PDB entry 3DHX | X-ray diffraction, 2.10 A resolution | chains A and B

== Chain A (and B) ==
Protein: Methionine import ATP-binding protein metN
Source organism: Escherichia coli
Notes: EC 3.6.3.-; fragment: C2 domain: Residues 246-343; chain B of this document is another copy of the same molecule, construct and numbering; everything in this record applies to it too
Reference sequence: P30750 (METN_ECOLI); residues 1-98 here correspond to UniProt positions 246-343 (UniProt number = residue number + 245)
Chain sequence (106 residues; numbered 1 to 106; the number before each row is that of its first residue):
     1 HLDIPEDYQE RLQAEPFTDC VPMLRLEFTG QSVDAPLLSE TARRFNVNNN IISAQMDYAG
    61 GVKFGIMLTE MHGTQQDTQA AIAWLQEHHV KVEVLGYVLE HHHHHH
Not modelled in the structure: 1, 101-106
Sequence notes: expression tag (99-106)
Curated features (UniProtKB/Swiss-Prot):
  - binding site (L-methionine): V33 to L38, N50, I51

== Interface between chain A and chain B ==
Residue-residue contacts - 57 pairs, chain A then chain B:
  P5(A) with Y58(B), hydrophobic
  D7(A) with Y58(B), hydrogen bond; G61(B)
  Y8(A) with V33(B); Y58(B)
  V33(A) with Y8(B); N50(B); I51(B); I52(B), hydrophobic; E70(B)
  D34(A) with N50(B)
  P36(A) with N48(B); N50(B)
  S39(A) with A42(B); N48(B); N49(B), hydrogen bond (side chain-backbone)
  A42(A) with S39(B); R43(B), hydrogen bond (backbone-side chain)
  R43(A) with A42(B), hydrogen bond (side chain-backbone); R43(B); N46(B); V47(B), hydrogen bond (side chain-backbone); N48(B), hydrogen bond
  N46(A) with R43(B)
  V47(A) with R43(B), hydrogen bond (backbone-side chain)
  N48(A) with P36(B); S39(B); R43(B), hydrogen bond
  N49(A) with S39(B), hydrogen bond (backbone-side chain)
  N50(A) with V33(B); D34(B); P36(B)
  I51(A) with V33(B); M56(B), hydrophobic; K63(B), hydrogen bond (backbone-side chain); M67(B), hydrophobic
  I52(A) with V33(B), hydrophobic; Y58(B)
  S53(A) with M56(B)
  A54(A) with A54(B); Q55(B); M56(B), hydrogen bond (backbone-backbone)
  Q55(A) with A54(B); Q55(B), hydrogen bond; M56(B); D57(B)
  M56(A) with S53(B); A54(B), hydrogen bond (backbone-backbone); Q55(B), hydrogen bond (backbone-side chain)
  D57(A) with Q55(B), hydrogen bond
  Y58(A) with P5(B), hydrophobic; D7(B), hydrogen bond; Y8(B); I52(B)
  K63(A) with I51(B), hydrogen bond (side chain-backbone); I52(B)
  E70(A) with V33(B)
Also at the interface, not in a pair above, chain A (28 interface residues in all): A35, L38, E40, M67
Also at the interface, not in a pair above, chain B (29 interface residues in all): A35, L38, E40

== Summary ==
Chain A and chain B form an interface of 28 and 29 residues respectively; the contacts include 17 hydrogen
bonds. Polar contacts include D7(A)-Y58(B), S39(A)-N49(B) and A42(A)-R43(B). Curated annotation (UniProt)
lists 8 L-methionine-binding residues on chain A.
Both chains are Methionine import ATP-binding protein metN (Escherichia coli). Entry 3DHX (Crystal structure
of isolated C2 domain of the methionine uptake transporter) was determined by X-ray diffraction (same
publication as 3DHW).
